Entry 5G1L (X-ray diffraction, 1.70 A resolution); this record covers chains A and B.

Chain A (and B):
Protein: Thiol disulfide interchange protein dsbg
From: Escherichia coli
Notes: chain B of this document is another copy of the same molecule, construct and numbering; everything in this record applies to it too
UniProt: P77202 (DSBG_ECOLI); residues -16 to 231 here correspond to UniProt positions 1-248 (UniProt number = residue number + 17)
Chain sequence (256 residues; each row starts with the number of its first residue; numbers below 1 keep their minus sign (Met-16 is residue -16)):
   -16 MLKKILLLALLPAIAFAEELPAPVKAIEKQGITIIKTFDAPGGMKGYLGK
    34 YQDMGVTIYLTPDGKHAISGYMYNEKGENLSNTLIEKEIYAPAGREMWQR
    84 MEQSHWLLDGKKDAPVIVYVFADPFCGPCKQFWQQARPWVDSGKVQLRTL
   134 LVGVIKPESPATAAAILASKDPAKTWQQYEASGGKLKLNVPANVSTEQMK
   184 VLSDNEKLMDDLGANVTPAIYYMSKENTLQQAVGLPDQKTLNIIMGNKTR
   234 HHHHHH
Not modelled in the structure: -16 to 2, 231-239
Differences from the reference sequence: expression tag (232-239); engineered mutation Gly110 (Pro127 in P77202), Pro111 (Tyr128 in P77202)
From the paper describing this entry:
  - catalytic residues: Cys109
  - conformationally variable residues: Leu43 to Lys48
  - mutagenesis - P110G/Y111P/T200M: increased catalytic activity on GSNO
  - mutagenesis - P110G/Y111P/T200M (Tm change 11 degC): increased stability in response to oxidized form

Chain A / chain B interface:
Contacting residue pairs - 55 pairs, chain A then chain B:
  Leu3(A) with Asp220(B)
  Glu11(A) with Asp220(B); Lys222(B), hydrogen bond (backbone-side chain)
  Ile15(A) with Lys222(B), hydrogen bond (backbone-side chain)
  Thr16(A) with Lys222(B); Ile226(B)
  Ile17(A) with Thr223(B), hydrogen bond (backbone-side chain)
  Ile18(A) with Gln214(B); Ala215(B); Val216(B), hydrogen bond (backbone-backbone)
  Lys19(A) with Val216(B)
  Lys33(A) with Gln213(B), hydrogen bond
  Gln35(A) with Asn65(B), hydrogen bond
  Asp36(A) with Glu69(B); Tyr73(B)
  Met37(A) with Met37(B), hydrophobic
  Asn65(A) with Gln35(B)
  Glu69(A) with Gln35(B); Asp36(B)
  Glu71(A) with Gln214(B), hydrogen bond (backbone-side chain)
  Ile72(A) with Gln214(B)
  Tyr73(A) with Asp36(B)
  Pro75(A) with Asp194(B); Leu195(B); Gly196(B)
  Ala76(A) with Ala76(B); Met80(B)
  Glu79(A) with Glu79(B); Met80(B); Arg83(B); Asp194(B)
  Met80(A) with Ala76(B), hydrophobic
  Gln82(A) with Lys190(B), hydrogen bond; Asp194(B), hydrogen bond
  Arg83(A) with Glu79(B), salt bridge
  Asp194(A) with Pro75(B); Glu79(B)
  Leu195(A) with Pro75(B)
  Gly196(A) with Glu71(B)
  Thr211(A) with Asp36(B), hydrogen bond
  Leu212(A) with Lys33(B)
  Gln213(A) with Lys33(B), hydrogen bond; Asp36(B), hydrogen bond
  Gln214(A) with Ile18(B)
  Ala215(A) with Ile18(B)
  Val216(A) with Ile18(B), hydrogen bond (backbone-backbone); Lys19(B)
  Asp220(A) with Leu3(B); Glu11(B)
  Lys222(A) with Glu11(B), hydrogen bond (side chain-backbone); Gly14(B); Ile15(B), hydrogen bond (side chain-backbone)
  Thr223(A) with Thr16(B); Ile17(B), hydrogen bond (side chain-backbone)
  Ile226(A) with Thr16(B)
Interface residues without a listed pair, chain A (39 interface residues in all): Gly14, Gly77, Arg78, Tyr205
Interface residues without a listed pair, chain B (34 interface residues in all): Tyr205

In short:
39 residues of chain A and 34 residues of chain B are in contact, with 16 hydrogen bonds and 1 salt bridge.
Among the polar pairs are Arg83(A)-Glu79(B), Glu11(A)-Lys222(B) and Ile15(A)-Lys222(B). From the paper: the
catalytic residue Cys109(A); P110G/Y111P/T200M of chain A increase catalytic activity on GSNO.
Chain A and chain B are both Thiol disulfide interchange protein dsbg (Escherichia coli); the structure, A
double mutant of DsbG engineered for denitrosylation, was determined by X-ray diffraction, deposited together
with 5G1K.
